5KG3 - chains A and P of the 3 polymer chains in the assembly; structure by X-ray diffraction, 1.70 A resolution.

# Chain A
Molecule: DNA polymerase eta
Organism: Homo sapiens
Notes: EC 2.7.7.7
UniProt: Q9Y253 (POLH_HUMAN); residue numbers follow UniProt; this construct covers 1-432
Amino-acid sequence (435 residues; numbered -2 to 432; the number before each row is that of its first residue; numbers below 1 keep their minus sign (Gly-2 is residue -2)):
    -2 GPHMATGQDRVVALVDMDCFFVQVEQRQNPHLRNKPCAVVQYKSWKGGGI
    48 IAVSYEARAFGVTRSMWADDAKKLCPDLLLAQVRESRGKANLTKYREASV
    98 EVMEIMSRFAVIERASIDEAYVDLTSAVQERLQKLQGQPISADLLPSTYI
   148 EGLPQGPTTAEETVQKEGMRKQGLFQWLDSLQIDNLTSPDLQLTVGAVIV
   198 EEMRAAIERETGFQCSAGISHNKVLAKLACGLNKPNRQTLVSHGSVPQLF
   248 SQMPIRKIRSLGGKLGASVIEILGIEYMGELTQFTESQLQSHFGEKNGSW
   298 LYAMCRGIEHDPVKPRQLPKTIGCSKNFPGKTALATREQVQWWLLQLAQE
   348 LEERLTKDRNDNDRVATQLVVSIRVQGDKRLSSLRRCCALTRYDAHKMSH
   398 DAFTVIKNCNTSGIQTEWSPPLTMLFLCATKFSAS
Unresolved in the structure: 155-159
Construct notes: expression tag (-2 to 0)
UniProt features mapped onto this chain:
  - binding site (Mg(2+)): Asp13, Met14, Asp115, Glu116
  - binding site (Mn(2+)): Asp13, Met14, Asp115, Glu116
  - binding site (a 2'-deoxyribonucleoside 5'-triphosphate): Arg61
  - natural variant: Val37 (deletion: In XPV), Leu75 (deletion: In XPV), Arg93 (R93P: In XPV), Arg111 (R111H: In XPV), Thr122 (T122P: In XPV), Gly153 (G153D: In a breast cancer sample), Thr191 (T191P: In XPV), Gly263 (G263V: In XPV), Val266 (V266D: In XPV), Gly295 (G295R: In XPV), Arg361 (R361S: In XPV)
  - mutagenesis: Tyr52 (Y52A/F: Reduces DNA polymerase activity; Y52E: Reduces DNA polymerase activity. Increases fidelity of replication and reduces translesion bypass), Arg61 (R61A: Reduces enzymatic activity by two-thirds), Ser62 (S62G: Increased DNA polymerase activity and translesion bypass compared to wild-type), Ala68 (A68S/V: Severe reduction in thymine dimer translesion bypass), Asn324 to Pro326 (Reduces binding to chromatin and to monoubiquitinated PCNA. Abolishes binding to monoubiquitinated PCNA; when associated with 705-E--H-713 Del)
Ion coordination: Mn2+ site 1: Asp13, Asp115, Glu116 (together with 2'-deoxyadenosine 5'-triphosphate) (shared with DT8(P), DA9(P) of chain P); Mn2+ site 2: Asp13, Met14, Asp115 (together with diphosphate) (shared with DA9(P) of chain P)
Ligand contacts: diphosphate / 2'-deoxyadenosine 5'-triphosphate: Asp13, Met14, Asp15, Cys16, Phe17, Phe18, Ile48, Ala49, Tyr52, Arg55, Arg61, Ile114, Asp115, Glu116, Lys231
From the paper describing this entry:
  - catalytic residues: Arg61 (proposed by the authors, not directly observed)

# Chain P
Molecule: 9-nt DNA strand
Sequence (9 nucleotides; numbered 1 to 9; the number before each row is that of its first residue):
     1 AGCGTCATA
Ion coordination: Mn2+ site 1: DT8, DA9 (together with 2'-deoxyadenosine 5'-triphosphate) (shared with Asp13(A), Asp115(A), Glu116(A) of chain A); Mn2+ site 2: DA9 (together with diphosphate) (shared with Asp13(A), Met14(A), Asp115(A) of chain A)

# How chain A and chain P interact
Contacting residue pairs - 31 pairs, chain A then chain P:
  Asp13(A) - DA9(P)  phosphate contact
  Phe17(A) - DA9(P)  hydrogen bond to the phosphate
  Phe18(A) - DA9(P)  hydrogen bond to the phosphate
  Ile48(A) - DA9(P)  sugar contact
  Ala49(A) - DA9(P)  phosphate contact
  Arg61(A) - DA9(P)  base contact
  Ser113(A) - DT8(P)  hydrogen bond to the phosphate
  Ile114(A) - DA9(P)  sugar contact
  Asp115(A) - DT8(P)  phosphate contact
  Asp115(A) - DA9(P)  phosphate contact
  Glu116(A) - DT8(P)  phosphate contact
  Lys224(A) - DT8(P)  salt bridge to the phosphate
  Ile255(A) - DA7(P)  phosphate contact
  Arg256(A) - DA7(P)  phosphate contact
  Arg256(A) - DT8(P)  salt bridge to the phosphate
  Ser257(A) - DC6(P)  phosphate contact
  Ser257(A) - DA7(P)  hydrogen bond to the phosphate
  Leu258(A) - DA7(P)  hydrogen bond to the phosphate
  Gly259(A) - DA7(P)  hydrogen bond to the phosphate
  Gly260(A) - DC6(P)  phosphate contact
  Gly260(A) - DA7(P)  phosphate contact
  Lys261(A) - DT5(P)  salt bridge to the phosphate
  Lys261(A) - DC6(P)  hydrogen bond to the phosphate
  Leu262(A) - DC6(P)  hydrogen bond to the phosphate
  Arg377(A) - DG4(P)  salt bridge to the phosphate
  Leu381(A) - DC3(P)  phosphate contact
  Arg382(A) - DG2(P)  sugar contact
  Arg382(A) - DC3(P)  hydrogen bond to the phosphate
  Arg383(A) - DG2(P)  phosphate contact
  Arg383(A) - DC3(P)  salt bridge to the phosphate
  Cys384(A) - DG2(P)  hydrogen bond to the phosphate
Other interface residues (no listed pair), chain A (26 interface residues in all): Cys16, Ser380
Other interface residues (no listed pair), chain P (9 interface residues in all): DA1

# In short
26 residues of chain A and 9 residues of chain P are in contact, with 10 hydrogen bonds and 5 salt bridges.
Polar pairs include Phe17(A)-DA9(P), Phe18(A)-DA9(P) and Ser113(A)-DT8(P). Ligands of chain A: diphosphate /
2'-deoxyadenosine 5'-triphosphate. From the paper: the catalytic residue Arg61(A).
Chain A is DNA polymerase eta (Homo sapiens) and chain P is a 9-nt DNA strand; the structure, Human DNA
polymerase eta-DNA ternary complex: reaction first with 1 mM Mn2+ for 1800s then with ..., was determined by
X-ray diffraction, deposited together with 5KFA, 5KFB, 5KFC, 5KFD, 5KFE, 5KFF and 28 further entries.
